5XJ0 - chains C and D of the 9 polymer chains in the assembly; structure by X-ray diffraction, 4.00 A resolution (low resolution: residue-level contacts below are approximate; hydrogen-bond / salt-bridge calls are withheld).

[Chain C]
Molecule: DNA-directed RNA polymerase subunit beta
From: Thermus thermophilus HB8
Notes: EC 2.7.7.6
UniProtKB: Q8RQE9 (RPOB_THET8); numbering as in UniProt (aligned over 1-1119)
Amino-acid sequence (1119 residues; each row starts with the number of its first residue):
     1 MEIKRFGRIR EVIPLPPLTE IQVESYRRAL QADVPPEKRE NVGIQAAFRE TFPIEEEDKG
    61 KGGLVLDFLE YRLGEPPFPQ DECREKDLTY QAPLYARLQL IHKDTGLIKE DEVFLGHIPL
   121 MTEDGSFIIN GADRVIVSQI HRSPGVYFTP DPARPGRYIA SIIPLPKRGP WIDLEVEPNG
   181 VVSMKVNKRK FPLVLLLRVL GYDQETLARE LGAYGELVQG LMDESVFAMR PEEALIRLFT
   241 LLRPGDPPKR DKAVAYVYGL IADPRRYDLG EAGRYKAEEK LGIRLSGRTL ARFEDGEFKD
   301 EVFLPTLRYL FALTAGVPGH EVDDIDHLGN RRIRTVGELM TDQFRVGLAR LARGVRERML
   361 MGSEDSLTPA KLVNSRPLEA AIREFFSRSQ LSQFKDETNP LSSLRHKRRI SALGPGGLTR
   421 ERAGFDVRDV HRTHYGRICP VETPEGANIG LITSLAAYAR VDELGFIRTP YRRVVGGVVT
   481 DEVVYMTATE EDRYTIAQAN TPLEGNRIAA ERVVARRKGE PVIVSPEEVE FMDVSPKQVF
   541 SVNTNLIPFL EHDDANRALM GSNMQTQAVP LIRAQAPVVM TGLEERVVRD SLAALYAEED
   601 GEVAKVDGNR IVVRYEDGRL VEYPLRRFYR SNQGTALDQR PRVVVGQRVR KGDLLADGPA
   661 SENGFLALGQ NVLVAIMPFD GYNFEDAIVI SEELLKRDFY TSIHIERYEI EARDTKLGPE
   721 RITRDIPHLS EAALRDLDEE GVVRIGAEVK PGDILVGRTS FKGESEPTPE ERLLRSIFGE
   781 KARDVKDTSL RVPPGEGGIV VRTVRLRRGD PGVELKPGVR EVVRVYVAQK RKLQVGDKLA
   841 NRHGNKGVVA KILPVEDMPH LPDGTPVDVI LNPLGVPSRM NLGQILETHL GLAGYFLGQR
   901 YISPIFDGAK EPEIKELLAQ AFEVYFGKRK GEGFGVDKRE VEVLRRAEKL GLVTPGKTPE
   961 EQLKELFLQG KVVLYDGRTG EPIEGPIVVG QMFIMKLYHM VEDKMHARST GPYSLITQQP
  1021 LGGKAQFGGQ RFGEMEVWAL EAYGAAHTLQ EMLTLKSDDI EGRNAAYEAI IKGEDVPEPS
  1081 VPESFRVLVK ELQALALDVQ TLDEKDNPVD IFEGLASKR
Disordered / not traced: 1115-1119

[Chain D]
Molecule: DNA-directed RNA polymerase subunit beta'
From: Thermus thermophilus HB8
Notes: EC 2.7.7.6
UniProtKB: Q8RQE8 (RPOC_THET8); numbering as in UniProt (aligned over 1-1524)
Amino-acid sequence (1524 residues; row label = number of the first residue in the row):
     1 MKKEVRKVRI ALASPEKIRS WSYGEVEKPE TINYRTLKPE RDGLFDERIF GPIKDYECAC
    61 GKYKRQRFEG KVCERCGVEV TKSIVRRYRM GHIELATPAA HIWFVKDVPS KIGTLLDLSA
   121 TELEQVLYFS KYIVLDPKGA ILNGVPVEKR QLLTDEEYRE LRYGKQETYP LPPGVDALVK
   181 DGEEVVKGQE LAPGVVSRLD GVALYRFPRR VRVEYVKKER AGLRLPLAAW VEKEAYKPGE
   241 ILAELPEPYL FRAEEEGVVE LKELEEGAFL VLRREDEPVA TYFLPVGMTP LVVHGEIVEK
   301 GQPLAEAKGL LRMPRQVRAA QVEAEEEGET VYLTLFLEWT EPKDYRVQPH MNVVVPEGAR
   361 VEAGDKIVAA IDPEEEVIAE AEGVVHLHEP ASILVVKARV YPFEDDVEVS TGDRVAPGDV
   421 LADGGKVKSD VYGRVEVDLV RNVVRVVESY DIDARMGAEA IQQLLKELDL EALEKELLEE
   481 MKHPSRARRA KARKRLEVVR AFLDSGNRPE WMILEAVPVL PPDLRPMVQV DGGRFATSDL
   541 NDLYRRLINR NNRLKKLLAQ GAPEIIIRNE KRMLQEAVDA LLDNGRRGAP VTNPGSDRPL
   601 RSLTDILSGK QGRFRQNLLG KRVDYSGRSV IVVGPQLKLH QCGLPKRMAL ELFKPFLLKK
   661 MEEKGIAPNV KAARRMLERQ RDIKDEVWDA LEEVIHGKVV LLNRAPTLHR LGIQAFQPVL
   721 VEGQSIQLHP LVCEAFNADF DGDQMAVHVP LSSFAQAEAR IQMLSAHNLL SPASGEPLAK
   781 PSRDIILGLY YITQVRKEKK GAGLEFATPE EALAAHERGE VALNAPIKVA GRETSVGRLK
   841 YVFANPDEAL LAVAHGIVDL QDVVTVRYMG KRLETSPGRI LFARIVAEAV EDEKVAWELI
   901 QLDVPQEKNS LKDLVYQAFL RLGMEKTARL LDALKYYGFT FSTTSGITIG IDDAVIPEEK
   961 KQYLEEADRK LLQIEQAYEM GFLTDRERYD QILQLWTETT EKVTQAVFKN FEENYPFNPL
  1021 YVMAQSGARG NPQQIRQLCG LRGLMQKPSG ETFEVPVRSS FREGLTVLEY FISSHGARKG
  1081 GADTALRTAD SGYLTRKLVD VTHEIVVREA DCGTTNYISV PLFQPDEVTR SLRLRKRADI
  1141 EAGLYGRVLA REVEVLGVRL EEGRYLSMDD VHLLIKAAEA GEIQEVPVRS PLTCQTRYGV
  1201 CQKCYGYDLS MARPVSIGEA VGIVAAQSIG EPGTQLTMRT FHTGGVAGAA DITQGLPRVI
  1261 ELFEARRPKA KAVISEIDGV VRIEETEEKL SVFVESEGFS KEYKLPKEAR LLVKDGDYVE
  1321 AGQPLTRGAI DPHQLLEAKG PEAVERYLVE EIQKVYRAQG VKLHDKHIEI VVRQMMKYVE
  1381 VTDPGDSRLL EGQVLEKWDV EALNERLIAE GKTPVAWKPL LMGVTKSALS TKSWLSAASF
  1441 QNTTHVLTEA AIAGKKDELI GLKENVILGR LIPAGTGSDF VRFTQVVDQK TLKAIEEARK
  1501 EAVEAKERPA ARRGVKREQP GKQA
Disordered / not traced: 1, 56-81, 1239-1254, 1506-1524
Metal / ion sites: Zn2+: Cys1112, Cys1194, Cys1201, Cys1204

[Chain C / chain D interface]
Residue-residue contacts (349; chain C residue first):
  Phe425(C) - Leu1086(D)
  Arg428(C) - Arg1078(D)
  Arg428(C) - Leu1086(D)
  Asp429(C) - His1075(D)
  Asp429(C) - Lys1079(D)
  Val430(C) - Pro1048(D)
  Val430(C) - Ser1074(D)
  Val430(C) - His1075(D)
  Val430(C) - Arg1078(D)
  His431(C) - Phe1071(D)
  His431(C) - His1075(D)
  Arg432(C) - Phe1071(D)
  Tyr435(C) - Phe1071(D)
  Cys439(C) - Arg1078(D)
  Pro440(C) - Ser1074(D)
  Pro440(C) - Arg1078(D)
  Thr443(C) - Arg1078(D)
  Gly446(C) - Ala1085(D)
  Ile449(C) - Arg1078(D)
  Ile449(C) - Gly1081(D)
  Ile449(C) - Ala1082(D)
  Ile449(C) - Ala1085(D)
  Gly450(C) - Arg1078(D)
  Gln498(C) - Val1067(D)
  Gln498(C) - Leu1068(D)
  Glu520(C) - Lys1047(D)
  Pro521(C) - Phe1053(D)
  Pro521(C) - Leu1068(D)
  Pro521(C) - Ile1072(D)
  Pro536(C) - Val1067(D)
  Val539(C) - Val1067(D)
  Phe540(C) - Tyr1070(D)
  Leu550(C) - Tyr1070(D)
  Glu551(C) - Leu1065(D)
  His552(C) - Phe1061(D)
  His552(C) - Arg1062(D)
  His552(C) - Glu1063(D)
  His552(C) - Gly1064(D)
  Asp553(C) - Phe1061(D)
  Asp553(C) - Tyr1070(D)
  Asp554(C) - Arg1042(D)
  Asp554(C) - Phe1061(D)
  Asp554(C) - Tyr1070(D)
  Ala555(C) - Tyr1070(D)
  Ala558(C) - Tyr1070(D)
  Ile676(C) - Thr948(D)
  Met677(C) - Thr943(D)
  Pro678(C) - Ser942(D)
  Pro678(C) - Thr943(D)
  Pro678(C) - Ile947(D)
  Phe679(C) - Thr943(D)
  Asp680(C) - Pro635(D)
  Asp680(C) - Phe939(D)
  Asp680(C) - Thr940(D)
  Asp680(C) - Thr943(D)
  Gly681(C) - Val633(D)
  Gly681(C) - Pro635(D)
  Gly681(C) - Phe939(D)
  Tyr682(C) - Val633(D)
  Tyr682(C) - Pro635(D)
  Tyr682(C) - Gln636(D)
  Asn683(C) - Asp784(D)
  Phe684(C) - Val633(D)
  Phe684(C) - Pro730(D)
  Phe684(C) - Ser782(D)
  Phe684(C) - Arg783(D)
  Phe684(C) - Asp784(D)
  Glu685(C) - Asp739(D)
  Glu685(C) - Arg783(D)
  Glu685(C) - Arg1029(D)
  Asp686(C) - Asp739(D)
  Asp686(C) - Phe740(D)
  Ala687(C) - Val633(D)
  Ala687(C) - Phe740(D)
  Thr715(C) - Gly532(D)
  Lys716(C) - Gly533(D)
  Lys750(C) - Arg681(D)
  Ser765(C) - Arg35(D)
  Glu796(C) - Arg647(D)
  Glu796(C) - Gln680(D)
  Gln834(C) - Gln724(D)
  Val835(C) - Ser725(D)
  Gly836(C) - Val630(D)
  Gly836(C) - Ser725(D)
  Lys838(C) - Asp741(D)
  Lys846(C) - Asp741(D)
  Gly847(C) - Phe740(D)
  Val848(C) - Ile631(D)
  Val848(C) - Phe740(D)
  Val848(C) - Asp741(D)
  Val848(C) - Gly742(D)
  Val849(C) - Val632(D)
  Ala850(C) - Val632(D)
  Ala850(C) - Val633(D)
  Asn872(C) - Asp784(D)
  Pro873(C) - Ile947(D)
  Pro873(C) - Ile949(D)
  Leu874(C) - Arg783(D)
  Leu874(C) - Asp784(D)
  Leu874(C) - Leu787(D)
  Leu874(C) - Met1023(D)
  Leu874(C) - Ala1028(D)
  Leu874(C) - Arg1029(D)
  Val876(C) - Ile949(D)
  Pro877(C) - Ile949(D)
  Pro877(C) - Arg1029(D)
  Pro877(C) - Gln1034(D)
  Ser878(C) - Arg1029(D)
  Ser878(C) - Gln1034(D)
  Arg879(C) - Arg1029(D)
  Met880(C) - Gln1034(D)
  Met880(C) - Gln1037(D)
  Met880(C) - Phe1061(D)
  Leu882(C) - Leu1038(D)
  Leu882(C) - Phe1061(D)
  Leu882(C) - Arg1062(D)
  Ile885(C) - Ile949(D)
  Ile885(C) - Gly950(D)
  Ile885(C) - Ile951(D)
  Leu886(C) - Ile951(D)
  His889(C) - Gly950(D)
  His889(C) - Ile951(D)
  Phe906(C) - Leu1065(D)
  Phe906(C) - Thr1066(D)
  Phe906(C) - Val1067(D)
  Phe906(C) - Tyr1070(D)
  Glu911(C) - Ile951(D)
  Glu911(C) - Arg1062(D)
  Lys915(C) - Asp952(D)
  Arg945(C) - Asp859(D)
  Arg946(C) - Arg796(D)
  Arg946(C) - Asp859(D)
  Arg946(C) - Gln861(D)
  Lys949(C) - Arg796(D)
  Lys949(C) - Glu798(D)
  Lys949(C) - Lys828(D)
  Leu950(C) - Tyr1015(D)
  Leu950(C) - Phe1017(D)
  Gly951(C) - Tyr1015(D)
  Gln969(C) - Asp952(D)
  Lys971(C) - Thr948(D)
  Lys971(C) - Asp953(D)
  Ile983(C) - Thr944(D)
  Ile983(C) - Gly946(D)
  Glu984(C) - Tyr791(D)
  Glu984(C) - Thr944(D)
  Glu984(C) - Ser945(D)
  Gly985(C) - Ser945(D)
  Pro986(C) - Gly946(D)
  Ile987(C) - Thr948(D)
  Val988(C) - Thr948(D)
  Val988(C) - Ile949(D)
  Val988(C) - Gly950(D)
  Val1001(C) - Ser629(D)
  Val1001(C) - Gln724(D)
  Glu1002(C) - Gln724(D)
  Lys1004(C) - Arg628(D)
  Lys1004(C) - Ser629(D)
  Lys1004(C) - Val630(D)
  Lys1004(C) - Gln744(D)
  Met1005(C) - Arg628(D)
  Met1005(C) - Ser629(D)
  Met1005(C) - Met648(D)
  Met1005(C) - Gln724(D)
  His1006(C) - Gly627(D)
  His1006(C) - Arg628(D)
  His1006(C) - Met648(D)
  Ala1007(C) - Ser626(D)
  Ala1007(C) - Met648(D)
  Ala1007(C) - Glu651(D)
  Ala1007(C) - Leu652(D)
  Arg1008(C) - Asp624(D)
  Arg1008(C) - Tyr625(D)
  Arg1008(C) - Ser626(D)
  Arg1008(C) - Leu652(D)
  Ser1009(C) - Asp624(D)
  Ser1009(C) - Tyr625(D)
  Ser1009(C) - Glu651(D)
  Ser1009(C) - Pro655(D)
  Thr1010(C) - Tyr625(D)
  Tyr1013(C) - Asp624(D)
  Leu1015(C) - Pro526(D)
  Leu1015(C) - Val528(D)
  Gln1019(C) - Lys621(D)
  Gln1019(C) - Arg622(D)
  Pro1020(C) - Arg622(D)
  Pro1020(C) - Val623(D)
  Pro1020(C) - Asp624(D)
  Gly1029(C) - Arg622(D)
  Gly1029(C) - Val623(D)
  Gly1029(C) - Ser626(D)
  Gln1030(C) - Arg622(D)
  Gln1030(C) - Val623(D)
  Gln1030(C) - Ser626(D)
  Gln1030(C) - Gly627(D)
  Gln1030(C) - Arg628(D)
  Arg1031(C) - Leu619(D)
  Arg1031(C) - Lys621(D)
  Arg1031(C) - Arg622(D)
  Phe1032(C) - Gly620(D)
  Phe1032(C) - Lys621(D)
  Phe1032(C) - Val623(D)
  Gly1033(C) - Leu619(D)
  Glu1034(C) - Leu618(D)
  Glu1034(C) - Leu619(D)
  Glu1034(C) - Arg1096(D)
  Met1035(C) - Thr707(D)
  Glu1036(C) - Asn703(D)
  Glu1036(C) - Ala705(D)
  Glu1036(C) - Thr707(D)
  Trp1038(C) - Thr1095(D)
  Trp1038(C) - Arg1096(D)
  Trp1038(C) - Val1099(D)
  Trp1038(C) - Ile1223(D)
  Trp1038(C) - Gln1227(D)
  Ala1039(C) - Thr707(D)
  Ala1039(C) - Ile713(D)
  Ala1039(C) - Gln1227(D)
  Leu1040(C) - Ile713(D)
  Glu1041(C) - Ala1220(D)
  Glu1041(C) - Ile1223(D)
  Glu1041(C) - Val1466(D)
  Ala1042(C) - Arg710(D)
  Ala1042(C) - Val1224(D)
  Ala1042(C) - Gln1227(D)
  Tyr1043(C) - Arg710(D)
  Tyr1043(C) - Leu711(D)
  Tyr1043(C) - Ile713(D)
  Tyr1043(C) - Gln762(D)
  Tyr1043(C) - Met763(D)
  Tyr1043(C) - Asn768(D)
  Gly1044(C) - Glu758(D)
  Gly1044(C) - Gln762(D)
  Gly1044(C) - Gly1475(D)
  Gly1044(C) - Thr1476(D)
  Ala1045(C) - Glu758(D)
  Ala1045(C) - Met763(D)
  Ala1046(C) - Glu758(D)
  Ala1046(C) - Leu1471(D)
  Ala1046(C) - Ile1472(D)
  Ala1046(C) - Gly1477(D)
  His1047(C) - Phe754(D)
  His1047(C) - Glu758(D)
  His1047(C) - Leu1471(D)
  His1047(C) - Thr1476(D)
  Thr1048(C) - Ala755(D)
  Thr1048(C) - Glu758(D)
  Leu1049(C) - Ile1472(D)
  Gln1050(C) - Gly1469(D)
  Gln1050(C) - Arg1470(D)
  Gln1050(C) - Leu1471(D)
  Glu1051(C) - Pro750(D)
  Glu1051(C) - Leu751(D)
  Glu1051(C) - Ser752(D)
  Glu1051(C) - Ala755(D)
  Met1052(C) - Val623(D)
  Met1052(C) - His748(D)
  Leu1053(C) - Asn617(D)
  Leu1053(C) - Lys621(D)
  Leu1053(C) - Val1466(D)
  Lys1056(C) - Val623(D)
  Lys1056(C) - Asp624(D)
  Lys1056(C) - Tyr625(D)
  Lys1056(C) - Val749(D)
  Ser1057(C) - Arg622(D)
  Ser1057(C) - Val623(D)
  Ser1057(C) - Asp624(D)
  Asp1058(C) - Lys621(D)
  Glu1061(C) - Ile84(D)
  Asn1064(C) - Lys82(D)
  Tyr1067(C) - Tyr625(D)
  Tyr1067(C) - Arg674(D)
  Ile1070(C) - Pro655(D)
  Ile1070(C) - Phe656(D)
  Ile1071(C) - Pro655(D)
  Ile1071(C) - Lys659(D)
  Ile1071(C) - Val670(D)
  Lys1072(C) - Lys659(D)
  Gly1073(C) - Lys659(D)
  Asp1075(C) - Ser752(D)
  Asp1075(C) - Ser753(D)
  Val1076(C) - Leu751(D)
  Val1076(C) - Ser752(D)
  Pro1082(C) - Gly1469(D)
  Pro1082(C) - Arg1470(D)
  Glu1083(C) - Arg87(D)
  Glu1083(C) - Tyr88(D)
  Ser1084(C) - Arg613(D)
  Ser1084(C) - Asn617(D)
  Ser1084(C) - Gly1469(D)
  Phe1085(C) - Leu1468(D)
  Arg1086(C) - Tyr88(D)
  Val1087(C) - Arg613(D)
  Leu1088(C) - Arg613(D)
  Leu1088(C) - Phe614(D)
  Leu1088(C) - Ile1467(D)
  Lys1090(C) - Tyr88(D)
  Lys1090(C) - Met90(D)
  Lys1090(C) - Leu520(D)
  Glu1091(C) - Leu520(D)
  Glu1091(C) - Ile606(D)
  Glu1091(C) - Leu607(D)
  Glu1091(C) - Arg613(D)
  Leu1092(C) - Leu607(D)
  Leu1092(C) - Leu1447(D)
  Gln1093(C) - Trp21(D)
  Gln1093(C) - Met90(D)
  Gln1093(C) - Pro518(D)
  Ala1094(C) - Pro518(D)
  Ala1094(C) - Leu520(D)
  Ala1094(C) - Leu603(D)
  Leu1095(C) - His101(D)
  Leu1095(C) - Trp103(D)
  Leu1095(C) - Leu603(D)
  Ala1096(C) - Leu12(D)
  Ala1096(C) - Ala13(D)
  Ala1096(C) - Ile18(D)
  Ala1096(C) - His101(D)
  Ala1096(C) - Leu514(D)
  Leu1097(C) - Ile10(D)
  Leu1097(C) - Ala11(D)
  Leu1097(C) - Trp21(D)
  Leu1097(C) - Ala1451(D)
  Asp1098(C) - Arg9(D)
  Asp1098(C) - Ile10(D)
  Asp1098(C) - Ala11(D)
  Asp1098(C) - Ala13(D)
  Asp1098(C) - Lys17(D)
  Asp1098(C) - Trp21(D)
  Val1099(C) - Arg9(D)
  Val1099(C) - Ile10(D)
  Gln1100(C) - Val8(D)
  Gln1100(C) - Arg9(D)
  Thr1101(C) - Val5(D)
  Thr1101(C) - Lys7(D)
  Leu1102(C) - Glu4(D)
  Leu1102(C) - Val5(D)
  Leu1102(C) - Arg6(D)
  Leu1102(C) - Lys7(D)
  Asp1103(C) - Glu4(D)
  Asp1103(C) - Arg6(D)
  Asp1103(C) - Lys7(D)
  Glu1104(C) - Arg6(D)
  Glu1104(C) - Lys7(D)
  Asp1106(C) - Lys7(D)
  Asp1106(C) - Lys1456(D)
  Val1109(C) - Glu4(D)
  Val1109(C) - Val5(D)
  Phe1112(C) - Tyr88(D)
Interface residues without a listed pair, chain C (172 interface residues in all): Val441, Asn500, Leu717, Glu748, Pro751, Glu764, Leu968, Arg978, Ile1016, Thr1017, Gln1018, Val1037, Thr1054, Leu1055, Ile1060, Arg1063, Glu1078, Ile1111
Interface residues without a listed pair, chain D (185 interface residues in all): Lys3, Leu37, Pro521, Leu524, Asp531, Tyr544, Leu582, Thr604, Gln616, Lys654, Leu658, Arg679, Leu701, Gln714, Gly723, Cys733, Ala738, Val1055, Ala1077, Gly1092, Leu1462

[Summary]
The interface between chain C and chain D involves 172 residues on one side and 185 on the other. Cys1112(D),
Cys1194(D), Cys1201(D) and Cys1204(D) coordinate Zn2+.
Chain C is DNA-directed RNA polymerase subunit beta and chain D is DNA-directed RNA polymerase subunit beta',
both from Thermus thermophilus HB8; the structure, T. thermophilus RNA polymerase holoenzyme bound with gp39
and gp76, was determined by X-ray diffraction.
